Entry 7QQ6 (X-ray diffraction, 2.80 A resolution); this record covers chains A and B.

[Chain A (and B)]
Molecule: eIF-2-alpha kinase GCN2
From: Homo sapiens
Notes: EC 2.7.11.1; chain B of this document is another copy of the same molecule, construct and numbering; everything in this record applies to it too
UniProt: Q9P2K8 (E2AK4_HUMAN); residue numbers follow UniProt; this construct covers 577-662, 789-1020
Chain sequence (320 residues; numbered 575 to 1020; 126 numbers in that range are skipped by the numbering (no residue carries them; nothing is unmodelled there); the number before each row is that of its first residue):
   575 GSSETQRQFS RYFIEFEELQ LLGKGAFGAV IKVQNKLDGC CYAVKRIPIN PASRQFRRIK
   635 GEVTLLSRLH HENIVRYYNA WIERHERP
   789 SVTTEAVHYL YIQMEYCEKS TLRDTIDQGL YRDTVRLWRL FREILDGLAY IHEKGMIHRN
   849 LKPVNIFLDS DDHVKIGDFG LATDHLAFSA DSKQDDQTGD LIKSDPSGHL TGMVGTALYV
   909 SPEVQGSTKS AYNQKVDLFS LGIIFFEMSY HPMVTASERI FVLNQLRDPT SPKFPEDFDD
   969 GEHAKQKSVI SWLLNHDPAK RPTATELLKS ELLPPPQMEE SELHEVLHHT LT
Not modelled in the structure: 575-583, 789-794, 869-888, 1005-1020 (chain B: 575-583, 789-792, 870-887, 1007-1020)
Sequence notes: expression tag (575-576); engineered mutation Asn848 (Asp in Q9P2K8)
Swiss-Prot annotation at these positions:
  - binding site (ATP): Leu596 to Val604, Lys619
  - modified residue (Phosphothreonine): Thr871, Thr899, Thr904
  - natural variant: Arg585 (R585Q: In PVOD2), Leu643 (L643R: In PVOD2), His939 (H939Y: In a lung neuroendocrine carcinoma sample)
Residues lining bound ligands: Dovitinib (38O; 4-amino-5-fluoro-3-[5-(4-methylpiperazin-1-yl)-1H-benzimidazol-2-yl]quinolin-2(1H)-one): Leu596, Val604, Ala617, Val649, Met802, Glu803, Tyr804, Cys805, Ser808, Thr809, Asp812, Phe855, Asp866
Reported in the primary citation:
  - binding site for Dovitinib: Met802, Glu803, Cys805, Asp812, Phe855
  - contacts within the chain: Lys619-Asp866 (salt bridge), His846-Phe867 (pi stacking)
  - conformationally variable residues: Lys807
  - self-association interface (contacts with another copy of this molecule); pairs are residue here / residue on that copy: Arg585-Glu589 (salt bridge)
  - mutagenesis - D848N: abolished catalytic activity (proposed by the authors, not directly observed)

[How chain A and chain B interact]
Residue-residue contacts - 34 pairs, chain A then chain B:
  Arg631(A) - Pro894(B)
  Arg632(A) - Pro894(B)
  Arg632(A) - Ser895(B)
  Lys634(A) - Thr943(B)
  Gly635(A) - Ser895(B)
  Gly635(A) - Ser945(B)
  Glu636(A) - Ser895(B)
  Glu636(A) - His897(B)  salt bridge
  Thr638(A) - Glu946(B)
  Leu639(A) - Ser895(B)
  Leu639(A) - Leu898(B)  hydrophobic
  Leu639(A) - Phe949(B)  hydrophobic
  Arg642(A) - Phe949(B)
  Glu841(A) - Gln953(B)
  Lys842(A) - Phe949(B)
  Lys842(A) - Gln953(B)
  Gly843(A) - Leu898(B)
  Gly843(A) - Thr899(B)  hydrogen bond (backbone-backbone)
  Met844(A) - His897(B)
  Met844(A) - Leu898(B)  hydrophobic
  Met844(A) - Phe949(B)  hydrophobic
  Ile845(A) - Asp888(B)
  Ile845(A) - Leu889(B)  hydrophobic
  Ile845(A) - His897(B)  hydrogen bond (backbone-side chain)
  Ile845(A) - Thr899(B)
  His846(A) - His897(B)  hydrogen bond (backbone-side chain)
  Arg847(A) - Gly896(B)
  Arg847(A) - His897(B)
  Phe867(A) - His897(B)
  Tyr920(A) - Asp888(B)  hydrogen bond (backbone-backbone)
  Tyr920(A) - Leu889(B)  hydrogen bond (backbone-backbone)
  Asn921(A) - Asp888(B)
  Gln922(A) - Asp888(B)  hydrogen bond (backbone-side chain)
  Gln922(A) - Thr899(B)
Also at the interface, not in a pair above, chain B (14 interface residues in all): Asp965

[Overview]
19 residues of chain A face 14 of chain B across their interface, with 6 hydrogen bonds and 1 salt bridge.
Polar contacts include Glu636(A)-His897(B), Ile845(A)-His897(B) and His846(A)-His897(B). Chain A binds
Dovitinib. From the paper: a binding site for Dovitinib at Met802(A), Glu803(A) and Cys805(A) among others;
D848N of chain A abolishes catalytic activity.
Chain A and chain B are both eIF-2-alpha kinase GCN2 (Homo sapiens); the structure, GCN2 (EIF2ALPHA KINASE 4,
E2AK4) IN COMPLEX WITH COMPOUND 1 (dovitinib), was determined by X-ray diffraction (same publication as 7QWK).
